Entry 5UUM (X-ray diffraction, 2.35 A resolution); this record covers chains A and C.

# Chain A
Protein: Induced myeloid leukemia cell differentiation protein Mcl-1
From: Homo sapiens
Reference sequence: Q07820 (MCL1_HUMAN); residues 172-325 here = UniProt positions 172-325
Sequence (156 residues; row label = number of the first residue in the row):
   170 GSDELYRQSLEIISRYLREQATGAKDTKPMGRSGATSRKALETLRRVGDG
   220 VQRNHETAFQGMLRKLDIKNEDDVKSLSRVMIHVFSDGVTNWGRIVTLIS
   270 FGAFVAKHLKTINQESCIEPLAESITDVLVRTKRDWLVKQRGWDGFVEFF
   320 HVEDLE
Differences from the reference sequence: expression tag (170-171)
UniProt features mapped onto this chain:
  - motif: Ala-209 to Asn-223 (BH3), His-252 to Ala-272 (BH1), Asp-304 to Phe-319 (BH2)
  - cross-link (Glycyl lysine isopeptide (Lys-Gly)): Lys-194 (interchain with G-Cter in ubiquitin), Lys-197 (interchain with G-Cter in ubiquitin)
  - mutagenesis: Lys-194 (K194R: Reduced ubiquitination), Lys-197 (K197R: Reduced ubiquitination), Lys-208 (K208R: No effect on ubiquitination), Lys-234 (K234R: No effect on ubiquitination)
Disulfide bonds: Cys-286 forms a disulfide with the same residue of a neighbouring copy of this chain
Metal / ion sites: Zn2+ site 1 near His-224 (its only coordinating residue here); Zn2+ site 2: Asp-236, Asp-242, His-277; Zn2+ site 3: His-252 (shared with 2 residues of chain B); Zn2+ site 4: Asp-304, Asp-323, Glu-325 (shared with 1 residue of chain B); Zn2+ site 5: Glu-317, His-320, Glu-322 (shared with 1 residue of chain D)

# Chain C
Protein: Bfl-1 specific peptide FS2
Sequence (25 residues; numbered 0 to 24; the number before each row is that of its first residue; numbering starts at 0):
     0 XQWVREIAAGLRRAADDVNAQVERX
Not modelled in the structure: 0, 24
Modified positions: ACE (acetyl group) at position 0; NH2 (amino group) at position 24
Metal / ion sites: Zn2+: Asp-15 (shared with 3 residues of chain B)

# How chain A and chain C interact
Pairs across the interface (37; chain A residue first):
  Val-220(A) / Val-17(C)  hydrophobic
  His-224(A) / Ala-13(C)
  His-224(A) / Asp-16(C)
  Met-231(A) / Ile-6(C)
  Met-231(A) / Gly-9(C)
  Met-231(A) / Leu-10(C)
  Lys-234(A) / Glu-5(C)  salt bridge
  Lys-238(A) / Trp-2(C)
  Asn-239(A) / Trp-2(C)  hydrogen bond
  Ser-245(A) / Trp-2(C)
  Arg-248(A) / Trp-2(C)
  Arg-248(A) / Val-3(C)
  Val-249(A) / Ile-6(C)  hydrophobic
  Val-249(A) / Leu-10(C)  hydrophobic
  His-252(A) / Val-3(C)
  His-252(A) / Arg-4(C)
  His-252(A) / Arg-11(C)  hydrogen bond (backbone-side chain)
  Val-253(A) / Ala-7(C)  hydrophobic
  Val-253(A) / Leu-10(C)  hydrophobic
  Val-253(A) / Arg-11(C)  hydrogen bond (backbone-side chain)
  Ser-255(A) / Arg-11(C)
  Asp-256(A) / Arg-11(C)  salt bridge
  Asn-260(A) / Asn-18(C)  hydrogen bond
  Gly-262(A) / Ala-14(C)
  Gly-262(A) / Asn-18(C)  hydrogen bond (backbone-side chain)
  Arg-263(A) / Arg-11(C)
  Arg-263(A) / Ala-14(C)
  Thr-266(A) / Leu-10(C)
  Thr-266(A) / Ala-13(C)
  Thr-266(A) / Ala-14(C)
  Thr-266(A) / Val-17(C)
  Leu-267(A) / Leu-10(C)  hydrophobic
  Phe-270(A) / Leu-10(C)  hydrophobic
  Phe-318(A) / Asn-18(C)
  Phe-318(A) / Val-21(C)
  Phe-319(A) / Val-17(C)  hydrophobic
  Phe-319(A) / Val-21(C)  hydrophobic
Interface residues without a listed pair, chain A (27 interface residues in all): Val-216, Asn-223, Phe-228, Leu-235, Phe-254, Val-265
Interface residues without a listed pair, chain C (16 interface residues in all): Gln-20

# Overview
27 residues of chain A and 16 residues of chain C are in contact, with 5 hydrogen bonds and 2 salt bridges.
Among the polar pairs are Lys-234(A)/Glu-5(C), Asp-256(A)/Arg-11(C) and Asn-239(A)/Trp-2(C). Curated
annotation (UniProt) lists 4 mutagenesis sites on chain A.
Here chain A is Induced myeloid leukemia cell differentiation protein Mcl-1 (Homo sapiens) and chain C is
Bfl-1 specific peptide FS2. Entry 5UUM (Human Mcl-1 in complex with a Bfl-1-specific selected peptide) was
determined by X-ray diffraction together with 5UUK, 5UUL and 5UUP from the same study.
